PDB entry 7EWM | X-ray diffraction, 2.90 A resolution | chains A and B of the 3 polymer chains in the assembly

Chain A:
Name: Protein THP3
From: Saccharomyces cerevisiae S288C
UniProt: Q12049 (THP3_YEAST); numbering as in UniProt (aligned over 186-470)
Chain sequence (289 residues; numbered 182 to 470; the number before each row is that of its first residue):
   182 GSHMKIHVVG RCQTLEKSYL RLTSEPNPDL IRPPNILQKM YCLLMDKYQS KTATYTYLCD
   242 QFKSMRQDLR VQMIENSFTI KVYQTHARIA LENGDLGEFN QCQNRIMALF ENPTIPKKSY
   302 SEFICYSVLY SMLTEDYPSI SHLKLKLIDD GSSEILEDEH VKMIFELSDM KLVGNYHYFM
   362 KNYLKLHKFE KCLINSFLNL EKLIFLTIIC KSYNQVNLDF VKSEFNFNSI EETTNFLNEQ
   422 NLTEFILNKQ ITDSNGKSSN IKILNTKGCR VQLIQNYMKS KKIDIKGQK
Disordered / not traced: 182-186, 459-470
Sequence notes: expression tag (182-185)
What the authors report for this chain:
  - mutagenesis - K448E, R451E, R451E/K462E: decreased binding to nucleic acid

Chain B:
Name: Cop9 signalosome complex subunit 12
From: Saccharomyces cerevisiae S288C
UniProt: P47130 (CSN12_YEAST); numbering as in UniProt (aligned over 1-423)
Chain sequence (423 residues; numbered 1 to 423; the number before each row is that of its first residue):
     1 MDVDIGCYFE EKRYDDKLLD FIRYDVKTPK KTKYILQRPT ATDEESVRLQ RFYQLGVDLK
    61 LKYSKRRSLK KQGRIKNATE ELLRLANEQL KLFNRIVERE TNWIIYPLWV MAKQLIRLAN
   121 ESSELNKDSI EECGRTIHRS FTICLNDRNP RLNENKKIGC YMFANLEFSI YHRLSNKDMI
   181 KNLVKVLESR VNARDIPPLN KSLAMEHKSQ VVLYNYYLGQ YYGCLENDHE RGFFHLNEAL
   241 LQCPMLYVES TGKFVLQGQM EKIMILLVPL ALLTKRLYPH WDHPVIAGVI TRSKRLSQVY
   301 PTLVRSVISG NLSLYEATAA SHERFFLSQG LHVVITLLRE VVFTRLVQRC WQWGNDRKSI
   361 MPLKILLATK QHDSSANEDE EEQLDALECR LASAIASGLL RAYLSHSNRC IVFSKKEPFP
   421 HSK
Disordered / not traced: 1-5, 370-378

Chain A / chain B interface:
Residue-residue contacts (41; chain A residue first):
  D317(A) - K177(B)  salt bridge
  Y318(A) - V333(B)  hydrophobic
  P319(A) - C224(B)
  S322(A) - L327(B)
  S322(A) - H332(B)
  K325(A) - E323(B)  salt bridge
  K325(A) - L327(B)
  L326(A) - R324(B)
  L326(A) - S328(B)
  I329(A) - R324(B)
  D330(A) - R324(B)  salt bridge
  D350(A) - H332(B)  salt bridge
  D350(A) - T336(B)
  L353(A) - V333(B)  hydrophobic
  V354(A) - T336(B)
  V354(A) - S393(B)  hydrogen bond (backbone-side chain)
  G355(A) - S393(B)
  N356(A) - C389(B)
  Y357(A) - C389(B)
  Y357(A) - A392(B)
  H358(A) - E382(B)  salt bridge
  H358(A) - D385(B)
  H358(A) - A386(B)
  H358(A) - C389(B)  hydrogen bond (backbone-side chain)
  Y359(A) - E382(B)
  Y359(A) - A386(B)
  K362(A) - E382(B)  salt bridge
  I389(A) - A392(B)
  I389(A) - S393(B)
  I389(A) - A396(B)  hydrophobic
  K392(A) - I395(B)
  K392(A) - A396(B)
  S393(A) - A392(B)  hydrogen bond (side chain-backbone)
  S393(A) - I395(B)
  S393(A) - A396(B)
  S393(A) - Y403(B)
  S393(A) - L404(B)  hydrogen bond (backbone-backbone)
  Y394(A) - E388(B)  hydrogen bond
  Y394(A) - L404(B)
  N395(A) - Y403(B)
  F401(A) - H406(B)
Also at the interface, not in a pair above, chain A (25 interface residues in all): H323, E405
Also at the interface, not in a pair above, chain B (26 interface residues in all): S175, L225, L337, E340, R390

In short:
25 residues of chain A face 26 of chain B across their interface; the contacts include 5 hydrogen bonds and 6
salt bridges. Polar pairs include D317(A)-K177(B), K325(A)-E323(B) and D330(A)-R324(B). From the paper: K448E,
R451E and R451E/K462E of chain A reduce binding to nucleic acid.
Here chain A is Protein THP3 and chain B is Cop9 signalosome complex subunit 12, both from Saccharomyces
cerevisiae S288C. Entry 7EWM (Native crystal structure of S. cerevisiae Csn12 in complex with Thp3 and Sem1)
was determined by X-ray diffraction together with 7EWF from the same study.
